Entry 6CCG (X-ray diffraction, 1.90 A resolution); this record covers chains A and D of the 3 polymer chains in the assembly.

# Chain A
Protein: Methyl-CpG-binding domain protein 3
Source organism: Homo sapiens
Reference sequence: O95983 (MBD3_HUMAN); residue numbers follow UniProt; this construct covers 1-71
Amino-acid sequence (73 residues; each row starts with the number of its first residue; numbers below 1 keep their minus sign (Gly-1 is residue -1)):
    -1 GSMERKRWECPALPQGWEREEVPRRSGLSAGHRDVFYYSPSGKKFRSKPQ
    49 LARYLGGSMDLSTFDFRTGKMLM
Not modelled in the structure: -1
Sequence notes: expression tag (-1 to 0)
UniProt features mapped onto this chain:
  - region: Ser60 to Met71 (Required for interaction with MBD3L2)
  - modified residue: Ser56 (Phosphoserine)
  - mutagenesis: His30 (H30K: No effect. Confers strong binding to methylated CpG (in vitro); when associated with Y-34), Phe34 (F34A: Augments DNA binding activity, irrespective of DNA methylation; F34Y: Confers weak binding to methylated CpG (in vitro). Confers strong binding to methylated CpG (in vitro) ...)
From the paper describing this entry:
  - binding site for the 12-nt DNA strand: Arg22
  - binding site for the 12-nt DNA strand (chain D): Arg44
  - contacts within the chain: Arg22-Asp32 (salt bridge), Arg22-Ser27 (hydrogen bond)
  - mutagenesis - F34Y: increased binding to mCG

# Chain D
Molecule: 12-nt DNA strand
Sequence (12 nucleotides; row label = number of the first residue in the row):
     1 GCCAGCGCTGGC
Modified residues: 5CM (5-methyl-2'-deoxy-cytidine-5'-monophosphate) at position 6

# How chain A and chain D interact
Contacting residue pairs (7; chain A residue first):
  Arg44(A) - 5CM_6(D)  base contact
  Arg44(A) - DG7(D)  hydrogen bond to the base
  Ser45(A) - DG5(D)  sugar contact
  Ser45(A) - 5CM_6(D)  hydrogen bond to the phosphate
  Lys46(A) - DG5(D)  phosphate contact
  Pro47(A) - DG5(D)  phosphate contact
  Arg65(A) - DA4(D)  phosphate contact
Other interface residues (no listed pair), chain A (6 interface residues in all): Arg22
Other interface residues (no listed pair), chain D (5 interface residues in all): DC8

# In short
6 residues of chain A face 5 of chain D across their interface, with 2 hydrogen bonds. Polar contacts include
Arg44(A)-DG7(D) and Ser45(A)-5CM_6(D). UniProt lists 2 mutagenesis sites on chain A. From the paper: a binding
site for the 12-nt DNA strand at Arg22(A); F34Y of chain A increases binding to mCG.
Chain A is Methyl-CpG-binding domain protein 3 (Homo sapiens) and chain D is a 12-nt DNA strand; the
structure, Crystal structure MBD3 MBD domain in complex with methylated CpG DNA, was determined by X-ray
diffraction, deposited together with 6CEU, 6CEV and 6CC8.
